Entry 1R0S (X-ray diffraction, 2.00 A resolution); this record covers chains A and B.

# Chain A (and B)
Protein: ADP-ribosyl cyclase
Organism: Aplysia californica
Notes: EC 3.2.2.5; chain B of this document is another copy of the same molecule, construct and numbering; everything in this record applies to it too
UniProtKB: P29241 (NADA_APLCA); residues 1-258 here correspond to UniProt positions 25-282 (UniProt number = residue number + 24)
Amino-acid sequence (258 residues; numbered 1 to 258; the number before each row is that of its first residue):
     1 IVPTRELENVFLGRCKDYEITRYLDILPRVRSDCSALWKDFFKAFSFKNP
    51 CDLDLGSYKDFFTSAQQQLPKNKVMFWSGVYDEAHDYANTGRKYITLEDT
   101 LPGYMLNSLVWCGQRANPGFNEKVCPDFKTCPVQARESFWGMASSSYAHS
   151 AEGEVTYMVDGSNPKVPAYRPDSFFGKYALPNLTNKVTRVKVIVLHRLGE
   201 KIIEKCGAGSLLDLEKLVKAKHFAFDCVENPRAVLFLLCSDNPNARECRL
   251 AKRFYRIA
Unresolved in the structure: 252-258
Sequence notes: engineered mutation Ala179 (Glu203 in P29241)
Disulfides: Cys15-Cys34, Cys51-Cys131, Cys112-Cys125, Cys206-Cys227, Cys239-Cys248
What the authors report for this chain:
  - mutagenesis - E179A: abolished catalytic activity
  - catalytic residues: Glu98, Trp140 (proposed by the authors, not directly observed)

# Chain A / chain B interface
Pairs across the interface - 51 pairs, chain A then chain B:
  Arg5(A) with Ile20(B)
  Glu6(A) with Lys16(B), salt bridge
  Asn9(A) with Lys16(B)
  Val10(A) with Ile20(B), hydrophobic; Thr21(B)
  Gly13(A) with Gly13(B)
  Arg14(A) with Asp17(B), salt bridge; Thr21(B), hydrogen bond; Arg22(B)
  Lys16(A) with Glu6(B), salt bridge; Asn9(B)
  Asp17(A) with Arg14(B), salt bridge
  Ile20(A) with Arg5(B); Val10(B), hydrophobic
  Thr21(A) with Val10(B); Arg14(B), hydrogen bond
  Arg22(A) with Arg14(B); Tyr104(B)
  Tyr104(A) with Arg22(B)
  Arg232(A) with Pro243(B), hydrogen bond (side chain-backbone); Cys248(B), hydrogen bond (side chain-backbone); Leu250(B)
  Ala233(A) with Ser240(B), hydrogen bond (backbone-side chain)
  Leu235(A) with Leu250(B), hydrophobic
  Phe236(A) with Phe236(B); Cys239(B); Ser240(B); Pro243(B), hydrophobic; Cys248(B); Leu250(B), hydrophobic
  Leu237(A) with Ser240(B)
  Cys239(A) with Phe236(B), hydrophobic
  Ser240(A) with Ala233(B), hydrogen bond (side chain-backbone); Phe236(B); Leu237(B)
  Asp241(A) with Arg92(B), salt bridge
  Pro243(A) with Arg232(B), hydrogen bond (backbone-side chain); Phe236(B), hydrophobic
  Asn244(A) with Arg232(B)
  Cys248(A) with Arg232(B); Phe236(B)
  Arg249(A) with Leu250(B); Ala251(B), hydrogen bond (backbone-backbone)
  Leu250(A) with Arg232(B); Leu235(B), hydrophobic; Cys248(B); Arg249(B); Ala251(B)
  Ala251(A) with Arg249(B), hydrogen bond (backbone-backbone); Leu250(B); Ala251(B)
Interface residues without a listed pair, chain A (32 interface residues in all): Thr4, Glu19, Asp86, Asn89, Arg92, Leu109
Interface residues without a listed pair, chain B (33 interface residues in all): Thr4, Glu19, Asp82, Asp86, Asn89, Leu109, Asn244, Glu247

# Overview
The interface between chain A and chain B involves 32 residues on one side and 33 on the other; the contacts
include 9 hydrogen bonds and 5 salt bridges. Polar pairs include Glu6(A)-Lys16(B), Arg14(A)-Asp17(B) and
Asp241(A)-Arg92(B). From the paper: catalytic residues Glu98(A) and Trp140(A); E179A of chain A abolishes
catalytic activity.
Both chains are ADP-ribosyl cyclase (Aplysia californica). Entry 1R0S (Crystal structure of ADP-ribosyl
cyclase Glu179Ala mutant) was determined by X-ray diffraction (same publication as 1R12, 1R15 and 1R16).
